Entry 7JYU (X-ray diffraction, 2.75 A resolution); this record covers chains A and C of the 3 polymer chains in the assembly.

[Chain A]
Protein: MHC class I antigen
Organism: Homo sapiens
UniProt: A0A411J078 (A0A411J078_HUMAN); residues 1-278 here correspond to UniProt positions 25-302 (UniProt number = residue number + 24)
Chain sequence (278 residues; numbered 1 to 278; the number before each row is that of its first residue):
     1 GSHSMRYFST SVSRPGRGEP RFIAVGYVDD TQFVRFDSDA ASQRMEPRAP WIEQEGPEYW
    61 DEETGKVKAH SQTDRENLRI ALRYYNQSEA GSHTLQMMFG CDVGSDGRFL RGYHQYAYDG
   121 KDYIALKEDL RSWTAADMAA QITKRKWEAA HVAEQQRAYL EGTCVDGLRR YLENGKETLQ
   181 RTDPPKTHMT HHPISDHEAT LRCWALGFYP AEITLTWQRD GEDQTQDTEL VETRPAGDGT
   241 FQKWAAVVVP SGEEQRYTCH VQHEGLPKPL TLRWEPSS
Disordered / not traced: 276-278
Cystine bridges: Cys-101/Cys-164, Cys-203/Cys-259
Ion coordination: Mg2+ near Gln-180 (its only coordinating residue here)

[Chain C]
Protein: NP-164-173 peptide from influenza B, IYFSPIRVTF
Chain sequence (10 residues; each row starts with the number of its first residue):
     1 IYFSPIRVTF

[Chain A / chain C interface]
Pairs across the interface - 48 pairs, chain A then chain C:
  Met-5(A) / Ile-1(C)
  Tyr-7(A) / Ile-1(C)  hydrogen bond (side chain-backbone)
  Tyr-7(A) / Tyr-2(C)  hydrophobic
  Ser-9(A) / Tyr-2(C)  hydrogen bond
  Phe-22(A) / Tyr-2(C)
  Met-45(A) / Tyr-2(C)  hydrophobic
  Glu-63(A) / Ile-1(C)
  Glu-63(A) / Tyr-2(C)  hydrogen bond (side chain-backbone)
  Lys-66(A) / Ile-1(C)
  Lys-66(A) / Tyr-2(C)  hydrogen bond (side chain-backbone)
  Lys-66(A) / Phe-3(C)
  Lys-66(A) / Ser-4(C)
  Val-67(A) / Tyr-2(C)  hydrophobic
  Ala-69(A) / Pro-5(C)  hydrophobic
  His-70(A) / Tyr-2(C)  hydrogen bond
  His-70(A) / Phe-3(C)
  Thr-73(A) / Ile-6(C)
  Thr-73(A) / Val-8(C)
  Thr-73(A) / Thr-9(C)
  Asn-77(A) / Thr-9(C)
  Asn-77(A) / Phe-10(C)  hydrogen bond (side chain-backbone)
  Ile-80(A) / Thr-9(C)
  Ile-80(A) / Phe-10(C)  hydrophobic
  Tyr-84(A) / Phe-10(C)  hydrogen bond (side chain-backbone)
  Leu-95(A) / Phe-10(C)  hydrophobic
  Met-97(A) / Phe-3(C)  hydrophobic
  Phe-99(A) / Tyr-2(C)
  Phe-99(A) / Phe-3(C)  hydrophobic
  His-114(A) / Ile-6(C)
  Tyr-116(A) / Phe-10(C)  hydrophobic
  Tyr-123(A) / Phe-10(C)  hydrophobic
  Thr-143(A) / Phe-10(C)  hydrogen bond (side chain-backbone)
  Lys-146(A) / Val-8(C)
  Lys-146(A) / Thr-9(C)  hydrogen bond
  Lys-146(A) / Phe-10(C)  hydrogen bond (side chain-backbone)
  Trp-147(A) / Val-8(C)
  Trp-147(A) / Thr-9(C)  hydrogen bond (side chain-backbone)
  Trp-147(A) / Phe-10(C)  hydrophobic
  Gln-155(A) / Ser-4(C)
  Gln-155(A) / Pro-5(C)
  Gln-155(A) / Ile-6(C)
  Gln-156(A) / Phe-3(C)
  Gln-156(A) / Ile-6(C)
  Tyr-159(A) / Ile-1(C)  hydrogen bond (side chain-backbone)
  Tyr-159(A) / Phe-3(C)  hydrophobic
  Thr-163(A) / Ile-1(C)
  Gly-167(A) / Ile-1(C)
  Tyr-171(A) / Ile-1(C)  hydrogen bond (side chain-backbone)
Other interface residues (no listed pair), chain A (34 interface residues in all): Ala-24, Tyr-59, Ala-81, Ala-150, Val-152

[In short]
34 residues of chain A and 9 residues of chain C are in contact; the contacts include 13 hydrogen bonds. Among
the polar pairs are Tyr-7(A)/Ile-1(C), Ser-9(A)/Tyr-2(C) and Glu-63(A)/Tyr-2(C).
Chain A is MHC class I antigen (Homo sapiens) and chain C is NP-164-173 peptide from influenza B, IYFSPIRVTF;
the structure, Crystal Structure of HLA-A*2402 in complex with IYFSPIRVTF, an 10-mer epitope from Influenza B
virus, was determined by X-ray diffraction, deposited together with 6XQA, 7JYV, 7JYW and 7JYX.
